3NIG - chains H and L of the 4 polymer chains in the assembly; structure by X-ray diffraction, 2.25 A resolution.

# Chain H
Name: Monoclonal antibody 10E5 heavy chain
Source organism: Mus musculus
Notes: antibody fragment or engineered binder
Sequence (221 residues; each row starts with the number of its first residue):
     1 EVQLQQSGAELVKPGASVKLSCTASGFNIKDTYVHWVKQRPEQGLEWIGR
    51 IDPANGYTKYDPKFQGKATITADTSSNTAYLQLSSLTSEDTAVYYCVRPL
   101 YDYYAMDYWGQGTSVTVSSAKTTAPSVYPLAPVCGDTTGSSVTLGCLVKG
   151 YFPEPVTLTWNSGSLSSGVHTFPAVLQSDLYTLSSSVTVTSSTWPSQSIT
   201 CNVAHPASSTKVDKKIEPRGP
Unresolved in the structure: 135-137, 220-221
Disulfides: C22-C96, C146-C201

# Chain L
Name: Monoclonal antibody 10E5 light chain
Source organism: Mus musculus
Notes: antibody fragment or engineered binder
Sequence (214 residues; row label = number of the first residue in the row):
     1 DILMTQSPSSMSVSLGDTVSITCHASQGISSNIGWLQQKPGKSFMGLIYY
    51 GTNLVDGVPSRFSGSGSGADYSLTISSLDSEDFADYYCVQYAQLPYTFGG
   101 GTKLEIKRADAAPTVSIFPPSSEQLTSGGASVVCFLNNFYPKDINVKWKI
   151 DGSERQNGVLNSWTDQDSKDSTYSMSSTLTLTKDEYERHNSYTCEATHKT
   201 STSPIVKSFNRNEC
Disulfides: C23-C88, C134-C194

# Interface between chain H and chain L
Disulfides between the chains: C134(H)-C214(L)
Contacting residue pairs (74; chain H residue first):
  H35(H) - Y96(L)
  Q39(H) - Q38(L)  hydrogen bond
  Q39(H) - F44(L)
  Q39(H) - Y87(L)
  L45(H) - F44(L)  hydrophobic
  L45(H) - Y87(L)  hydrophobic
  L45(H) - F98(L)
  W47(H) - L94(L)  hydrophobic
  W47(H) - P95(L)  hydrophobic
  W47(H) - Y96(L)
  W47(H) - F98(L)
  K59(H) - L94(L)
  D61(H) - P95(L)
  Y95(H) - Q38(L)  hydrogen bond
  Y95(H) - S43(L)
  Y95(H) - F44(L)
  L100(H) - D56(L)
  Y101(H) - Y49(L)
  Y101(H) - D56(L)  hydrogen bond
  D102(H) - Y49(L)
  D102(H) - Y91(L)  hydrogen bond
  Y104(H) - Y91(L)
  Y104(H) - Y96(L)  hydrogen bond (backbone-side chain)
  A105(H) - Y91(L)
  M106(H) - L36(L)
  M106(H) - Y96(L)  hydrophobic
  D107(H) - G46(L)  hydrogen bond (backbone-backbone)
  D107(H) - Y49(L)
  D107(H) - V55(L)
  W109(H) - L36(L)
  W109(H) - F44(L)  hydrophobic
  G110(H) - S43(L)  hydrogen bond (backbone-side chain)
  Q111(H) - S43(L)
  Y128(H) - S121(L)
  Y128(H) - Q124(L)
  Y128(H) - S127(L)
  P129(H) - S121(L)
  P129(H) - E123(L)
  L130(H) - F118(L)
  L130(H) - V133(L)  hydrophobic
  A131(H) - F118(L)
  V133(H) - I117(L)
  V133(H) - P119(L)
  V133(H) - F209(L)  hydrophobic
  V133(H) - C214(L)  hydrogen bond (backbone-side chain)
  C134(H) - C214(L)  disulfide
  T143(H) - F118(L)
  L147(H) - S131(L)
  K149(H) - S131(L)
  K149(H) - T180(L)
  H170(H) - N137(L)
  H170(H) - N138(L)  hydrogen bond
  H170(H) - D167(L)
  H170(H) - S174(L)  hydrogen bond
  F172(H) - F135(L)  hydrophobic
  F172(H) - N137(L)
  F172(H) - S162(L)
  F172(H) - T164(L)
  F172(H) - S174(L)
  F172(H) - M175(L)
  F172(H) - S176(L)
  P173(H) - S162(L)  hydrogen bond (backbone-side chain)
  P173(H) - W163(L)
  V175(H) - N161(L)
  V175(H) - S162(L)
  Q177(H) - L160(L)
  S184(H) - F135(L)
  S184(H) - S176(L)  hydrogen bond
  S185(H) - F135(L)
  S186(H) - F135(L)
  S186(H) - N137(L)  hydrogen bond
  K214(H) - E123(L)
  R219(H) - P119(L)  hydrogen bond (side chain-backbone)
  R219(H) - P120(L)  hydrogen bond (side chain-backbone)
Also at the interface, not in a pair above, chain H (45 interface residues in all): V37, E46, R50, K63, G112, P132, L144, G145, T171
Also at the interface, not in a pair above, chain L (45 interface residues in all): D1, K42, M45, I48, Y50, S116

# Summary
The chain H/chain L interface involves 45 residues from each chain, with 1 disulfide bond and 15 hydrogen
bonds. Among the polar pairs are Q39(H)-Q38(L), Y95(H)-Q38(L) and Y101(H)-D56(L).
Here chain H is Monoclonal antibody 10E5 heavy chain and chain L is Monoclonal antibody 10E5 light chain, both
from Mus musculus. Entry 3NIG (The Closed Headpiece of Integrin IIb 3 and its Complex with an IIb 3 -Specific
Antagonist ...) was determined by X-ray diffraction (same publication as 3NID and 3NIF).
